Entry 8B0I (electron microscopy, 4.28 A resolution (low resolution: residue-level contacts below are approximate; hydrogen-bond / salt-bridge calls are withheld)); this record covers chains D and K of the 5 polymer chains in the assembly.

# Chain D
Name: RNase adapter protein RapZ
Source organism: Escherichia coli K-12
UniProtKB: P0A894 (RAPZ_ECOLI); residues 1-284 here = UniProt positions 1-284
Amino-acid sequence (284 residues; row label = number of the first residue in the row):
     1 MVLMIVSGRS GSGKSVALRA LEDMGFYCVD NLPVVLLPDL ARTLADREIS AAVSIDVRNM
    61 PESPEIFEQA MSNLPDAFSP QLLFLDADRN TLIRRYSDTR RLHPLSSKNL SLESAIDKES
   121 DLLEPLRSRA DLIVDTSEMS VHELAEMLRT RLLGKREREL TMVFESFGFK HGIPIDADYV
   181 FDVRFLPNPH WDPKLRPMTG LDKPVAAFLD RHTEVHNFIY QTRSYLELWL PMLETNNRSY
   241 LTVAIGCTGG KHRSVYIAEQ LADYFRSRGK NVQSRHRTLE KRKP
Disordered / not traced: 283-284
Swiss-Prot annotation at these positions:
  - region: Arg266 to Pro284 (RNA-binding)
  - binding site (ATP): Gly8 to Ser15
  - binding site (GTP): Asp56 to Asn59
  - modified residue: Lys251 (N6-acetyllysine)
  - mutagenesis: Lys270 (K270A: Lack of activity. Does not bind GlmY and GlmZ; when associated with A-281; A-282 and A-283), Lys281 (K281A: Lack of activity. Does not bind GlmY and GlmZ; when associated with A-270; A-282 and A-283), Arg282 (R282A: Lack of activity. Does not bind GlmY and GlmZ; when associated with A-270; A-281 and A-283), Lys283 (K283A: Lack of activity. Does not bind GlmY and GlmZ; when associated with A-270; A-281 and A-282)
From the paper describing this entry:
  - binding site for GlmZ small regulatory RNA (chain K): Lys170, Arg184, His190 to Pro197, Lys203, Arg238, Thr248, Gly249
  - mutagenesis - K170A: decreased binding to GlmZ small regulatory RNA (chain K)

# Chain K
Molecule: GlmZ small regulatory RNA
Source organism: Escherichia coli K-12
Sequence (207 nucleotides; numbered 1 to 207; the number before each row is that of its first residue):
     1 GUAGAUGCUC AUUCCAUCUC UUAUGUUCGC CUUAGUGCCU CAUAAACUCC GGAAUGACGC
    61 AGAGCCGUUU ACGGUGCUUA UCGUCCACUG ACAGAUGUCG CUUAUGCCUC AUCAGACACC
   121 AUGGACACAA CGUUGAGUGA AGCACCCACU UGUUGUCAUA CAGACCUGUU UUAACGCCUG
   181 CUCCGUUAAU AAGAGCAGGC GUUUUUU
Disordered / not traced: 1-13, 22, 79, 91-108, 121, 124-125, 140-207

# Interface between chain D and chain K
Contacting residue pairs (8; chain D residue first):
  Lys170(D) with A42(K)
  His171(D) with G29(K)
  Arg184(D) with A44(K)
  Pro193(D) with U36(K)
  Asn236(D) with U24(K)
  Arg238(D) with G25(K)
  Ser239(D) with G25(K)
  Tyr240(D) with U26(K)
Interface residues without a listed pair, chain D (10 interface residues in all): Ile175, Thr248
Interface residues without a listed pair, chain K (9 interface residues in all): U27, C30

# In short
Chain D and chain K form an interface of 10 and 9 residues respectively. From the paper: a binding site for
GlmZ small regulatory RNA (chain K) at Lys170(D), Arg184(D) and His190(D) among others; K170A of chain D
reduces binding to GlmZ small regulatory RNA (chain K).
Chain D is RNase adapter protein RapZ and chain K is GlmZ small regulatory RNA, both from Escherichia coli
K-12; the structure, CryoEM structure of bacterial RapZ.GlmZ complex central to the control of cell envelope
biogenesis, was determined by electron microscopy (same publication as 8B0J).
